Entry 9F2W (electron microscopy, 4.21 A resolution (low resolution: residue-level contacts below are approximate; hydrogen-bond / salt-bridge calls are withheld)); this record covers chains A and Y of the 3 polymer chains in the assembly.

== Chain A ==
Protein: Interferon-induced helicase C domain-containing protein 1
From: Mus musculus
Notes: EC 3.6.4.13
Reference sequence: Q8R5F7 (IFIH1_MOUSE); numbering as in UniProt; present here: 3-645, 664-1025
Chain sequence (1028 residues; row label = number of the first residue in the row; note: 18 numbers in that range are skipped by the numbering (no residue carries them; nothing is unmodelled there); numbers below 1 keep their minus sign (Met-20 is residue -20)):
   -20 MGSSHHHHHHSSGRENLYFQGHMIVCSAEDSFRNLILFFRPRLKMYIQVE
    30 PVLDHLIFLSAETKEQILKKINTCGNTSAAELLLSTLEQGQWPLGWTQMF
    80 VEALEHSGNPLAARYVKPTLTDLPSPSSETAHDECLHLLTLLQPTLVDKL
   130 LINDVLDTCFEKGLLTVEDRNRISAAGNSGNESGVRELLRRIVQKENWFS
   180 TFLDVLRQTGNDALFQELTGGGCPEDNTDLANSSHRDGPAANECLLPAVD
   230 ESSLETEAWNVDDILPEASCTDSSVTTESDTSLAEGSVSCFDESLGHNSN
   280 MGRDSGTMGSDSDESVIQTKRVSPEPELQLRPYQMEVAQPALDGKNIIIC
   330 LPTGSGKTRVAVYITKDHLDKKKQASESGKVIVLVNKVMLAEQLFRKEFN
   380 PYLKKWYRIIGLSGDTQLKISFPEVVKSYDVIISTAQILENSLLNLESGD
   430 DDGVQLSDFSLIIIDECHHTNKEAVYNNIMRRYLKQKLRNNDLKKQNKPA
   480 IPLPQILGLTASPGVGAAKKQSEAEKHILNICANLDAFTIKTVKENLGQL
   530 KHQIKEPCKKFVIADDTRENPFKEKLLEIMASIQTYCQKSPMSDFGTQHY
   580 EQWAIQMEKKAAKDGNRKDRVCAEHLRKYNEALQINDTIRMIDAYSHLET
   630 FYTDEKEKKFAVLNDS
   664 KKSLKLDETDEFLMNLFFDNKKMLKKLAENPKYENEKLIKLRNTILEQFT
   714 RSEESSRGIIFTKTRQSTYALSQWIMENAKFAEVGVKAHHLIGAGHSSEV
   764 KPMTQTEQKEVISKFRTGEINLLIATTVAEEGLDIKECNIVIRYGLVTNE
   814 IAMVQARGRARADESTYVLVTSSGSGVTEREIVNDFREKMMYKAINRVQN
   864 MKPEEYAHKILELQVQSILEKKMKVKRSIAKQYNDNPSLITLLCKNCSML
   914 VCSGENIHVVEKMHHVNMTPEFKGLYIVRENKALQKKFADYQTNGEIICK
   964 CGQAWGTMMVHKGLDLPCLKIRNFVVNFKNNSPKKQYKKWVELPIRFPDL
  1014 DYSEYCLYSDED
Disordered / not traced: -20 to 305, 664-669, 696-698, 717-719, 946-955, 1021-1025
Differences from the reference sequence: initiating methionine (-20); expression tag (-19 to 2); engineered mutation Val923 (Ile in Q8R5F7)
Ion coordination: Zn2+: Cys907, Cys910, Cys962, Cys964
Residues lining bound ligands: ATP (adenosine-5'-triphosphate): Gln308, Leu309, Arg310, Tyr312, Gln313, Pro331, Thr332, Gly333, Ser334, Gly335, Lys336, Thr337, Arg338, Glu377, Asp797, Lys799, Arg822, Arg824
Reported in the primary citation:
  - disease-associated variants - I923V (3.3-fold): increased catalytic activity
  - disease-associated variants - I923V: abolished signaling
  - mutagenesis - I873*: abolished binding to dsRNA
  - disease-associated variants - R843H (2- to 4-fold), I923V (2- to 4-fold): decreased binding to 200- and 300-bp dsRNA
  - disease-associated variants - R843H, I923V: unchanged stability
  - mutagenesis - I923V (3.3-fold): increased catalytic activity
  - mutagenesis - R843H, I923V: decreased binding to 200- and 300-bp dsRNA
  - mutagenesis - I923V (2-fold): decreased binding to ATP
  - mutagenesis - R843H, I923V: unchanged stability
  - mutagenesis - R843H: decreased catalytic activity

== Chain Y ==
Molecule: 14-nt RNA strand
Sequence (14 nucleotides; row label = number of the first residue in the row):
     1 AUCUCCUCGGCUUG

== Chain A / chain Y interface ==
Pairs across the interface (31; chain A residue first):
  Asn365(A) with C8(Y); G9(Y)
  Lys366(A) with C8(Y)
  Val367(A) with G9(Y)
  Ser392(A) with G10(Y)
  Gly393(A) with G10(Y); C11(Y)
  Thr414(A) with G9(Y); G10(Y)
  Gln416(A) with G9(Y); G10(Y)
  Asn420(A) with G10(Y)
  Glu580(A) with U4(Y)
  Gln581(A) with C3(Y)
  Ile584(A) with U4(Y)
  Lys726(A) with C5(Y); C6(Y)
  Arg728(A) with U7(Y); C8(Y)
  Gly756(A) with C8(Y)
  Ala757(A) with C8(Y)
  Ser760(A) with C6(Y); U7(Y)
  Thr789(A) with U7(Y)
  Thr790(A) with U7(Y)
  Val791(A) with U7(Y); C8(Y)
  Val973(A) with U13(Y); G14(Y)
  His974(A) with U13(Y)
  Lys1001(A) with U4(Y)
Other interface residues (no listed pair), chain A (28 interface residues in all): Ile417, Thr727, Ser761, Gln771, Glu924, Lys975
Other interface residues (no listed pair), chain Y (12 interface residues in all): U12

== In short ==
Chain A and chain Y form an interface of 28 and 12 residues respectively. Chain A binds ATP. Cys907(A),
Cys910(A), Cys962(A) and Cys964(A) coordinate Zn2+. The paper reports that R843H and I923V of chain A reduce
binding to 200- and 300-bp dsRNA; I923V of chain A increases catalytic activity.
Chain A is Interferon-induced helicase C domain-containing protein 1 (Mus musculus) and chain Y is a 14-nt RNA
strand; the structure, Cryo-EM structure of the I923V MDA5-dsRNA filament in complex with ATP, was determined
by electron microscopy together with 9F0J, 9F1U, 9F20, 9F2L and 9F3P from the same study.
